8TRH - chains F and H of the 26 polymer chains in the assembly; structure by electron microscopy, 3.70 A resolution.

# Chain F
Name: Mediator of RNA polymerase II transcription subunit 6
Source organism: Homo sapiens
UniProt: O75586 (MED6_HUMAN); residue numbers follow UniProt; this construct covers 1-246
Sequence (246 residues; row label = number of the first residue in the row):
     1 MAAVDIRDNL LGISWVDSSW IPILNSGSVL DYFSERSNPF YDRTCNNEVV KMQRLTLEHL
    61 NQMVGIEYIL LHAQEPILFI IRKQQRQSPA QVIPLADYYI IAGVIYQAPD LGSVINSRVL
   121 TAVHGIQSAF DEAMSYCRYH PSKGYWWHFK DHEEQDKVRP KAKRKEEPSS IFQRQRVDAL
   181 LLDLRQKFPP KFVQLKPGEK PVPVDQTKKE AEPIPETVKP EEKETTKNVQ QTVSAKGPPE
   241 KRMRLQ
Unresolved in the structure: 1-6, 150-168, 193-246
UniProt features mapped onto this chain:
  - modified residue (N6-acetyllysine): Lys236, Lys241
  - cross-link: Lys208 (Glycyl lysine isopeptide (Lys-Gly) (interchain with G-Cter in SUMO2))

# Chain H
Name: Mediator of RNA polymerase II transcription subunit 8
Source organism: Homo sapiens
UniProt: Q96G25 (MED8_HUMAN); residue numbers follow UniProt; this construct covers 1-268
Sequence (268 residues; numbered 1 to 268; the number before each row is that of its first residue):
     1 MQREEKQLEA SLDALLSQVA DLKNSLGSFI CKLENEYGRL TWPSVLDSFA LLSGQLNTLN
    61 KVLKHEKTPL FRNQVIIPLV LSPDRDEDLM RQTEGRVPVF SHEVVPDHLR TKPDPEVEEQ
   121 EKQLTTDAAR IGADAAQKQI QSLNKMCSNL LEKISKEERE SESGGLRPNK QTFNPTDTNA
   181 LVAAVAFGKG LSNWRPSGSS GPGQAGQPGA GTILAGTSGL QQVQMAGAPS QQQPMLSGVQ
   241 MAQAGQPGKM PSGIKTNIKS ASMHPYQR
Unresolved in the structure: 1-2, 160-168, 193-268
UniProt features mapped onto this chain:
  - region: Ser142 to Leu151 (Interaction with the Elongin BC complex)
  - modified residue: Ser82 (Phosphoserine)
  - mutagenesis: Leu143 (L143P: Impairs interaction with the Elongin BC complex; when associated with F-147), Cys147 (C147F: Impairs interaction with the Elongin BC complex; when associated with P-143)

# Interface between chain F and chain H
Pairs across the interface (34):
  Asn9(F) - Lys112(H)
  Leu11(F) - Thr111(H)
  His72(F) - Leu79(H)  hydrogen bond (side chain-backbone)
  Gln74(F) - Leu79(H)
  Ile77(F) - Leu81(H)  hydrophobic
  Ile77(F) - His102(H)
  Leu78(F) - Pro78(H)
  Leu78(F) - Leu79(H)
  Ile80(F) - Ile77(H)  hydrophobic
  Arg82(F) - Val75(H)
  Asp97(F) - Val75(H)
  Tyr99(F) - Leu109(H)
  Ile101(F) - His102(H)
  Ile101(F) - Val105(H)  hydrophobic
  Ala102(F) - His102(H)
  Ala108(F) - Ile76(H)
  Pro109(F) - Gln74(H)
  Pro109(F) - Ile76(H)
  Pro109(F) - Thr111(H)
  Asp110(F) - Arg72(H)
  Asp110(F) - Gln74(H)
  Leu111(F) - Phe71(H)
  Leu111(F) - Gln74(H)
  Gly112(F) - Phe71(H)
  Gly112(F) - Arg72(H)
  Val114(F) - Thr111(H)
  Ser117(F) - Thr111(H)
  Leu120(F) - Val117(H)  hydrophobic
  Phe130(F) - Phe49(H)  hydrophobic
  Met134(F) - Trp42(H)  hydrophobic
  Cys137(F) - Trp42(H)
  Tyr145(F) - Trp42(H)
  Trp147(F) - Leu40(H)
  Trp147(F) - Trp42(H)
Other interface residues (no listed pair), chain F (30 interface residues in all): Gly12, Tyr106, Ile115, His124, Ile126
Other interface residues (no listed pair), chain H (29 interface residues in all): Thr41, Pro43, Leu52, Lys64, Asn73, Val80, Pro106, Arg110, Pro113, Asp114, Glu118

# In short
Chain F and chain H form an interface of 30 and 29 residues respectively; the contacts include 1 hydrogen
bond. The hydrogen-bonded pair is His72(F)-Leu79(H). From UniProt: 2 mutagenesis sites on chain H.
Here chain F is Mediator of RNA polymerase II transcription subunit 6 and chain H is Mediator of RNA
polymerase II transcription subunit 8, both from Homo sapiens. Entry 8TRH (The IDRc bound human core Mediator
complex) was determined by electron microscopy together with 8TQ2, 8TQC and 8TQW from the same study.
